Entry 5S64 (X-ray diffraction, 2.75 A resolution); this record covers chains A and B of the 6 polymer chains in the assembly.

Chain A:
Name: Tubulin alpha-1B chain
Source organism: Bos taurus
Reference sequence: P81947 (TBA1B_BOVIN); numbering as in UniProt (aligned over 1-451)
Sequence (451 residues; row label = number of the first residue in the row):
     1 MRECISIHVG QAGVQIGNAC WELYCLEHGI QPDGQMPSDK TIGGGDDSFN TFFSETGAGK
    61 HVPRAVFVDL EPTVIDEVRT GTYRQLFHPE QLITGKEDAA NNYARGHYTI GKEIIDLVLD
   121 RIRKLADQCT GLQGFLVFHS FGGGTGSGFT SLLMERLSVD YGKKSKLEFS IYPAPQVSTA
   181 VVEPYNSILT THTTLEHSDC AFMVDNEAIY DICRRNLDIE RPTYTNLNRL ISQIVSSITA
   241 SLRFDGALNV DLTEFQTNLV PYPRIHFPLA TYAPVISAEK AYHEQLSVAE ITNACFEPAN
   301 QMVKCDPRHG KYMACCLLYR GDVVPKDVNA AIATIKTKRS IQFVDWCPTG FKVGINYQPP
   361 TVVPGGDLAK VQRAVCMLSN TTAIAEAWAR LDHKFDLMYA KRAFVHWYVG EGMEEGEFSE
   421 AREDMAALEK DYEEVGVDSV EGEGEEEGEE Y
Not modelled in the structure: 439-451
Metal / ion sites: Ca2+: Asp39, Thr41, Gly44, Glu55
Ligand contacts: GTP (guanosine-5'-triphosphate): Val9, Gly10, Gln11, Ala12, Gln15, Ile16, Asp69, Asp98, Ala99, Ala100, Asn101, Ser140, Gly142, Gly143, Gly144, Thr145, Gly146, Ile171, Val177, Ser178, Glu183, Asn206, Tyr224, Leu227, Asn228, Ile231

Chain B:
Name: Tubulin beta-2B chain
Source organism: Bos taurus
Reference sequence: Q6B856 (TBB2B_BOVIN); the author numbering skips numbers that UniProt does not, so the offset changes along the chain: 1-42 = UniProt 1-42; 45-360 = UniProt 43-358; 369-455 = UniProt 359-445
Sequence (445 residues; each row starts with the number of its first residue; note: 10 numbers in that range are skipped by the numbering (no residue carries them; nothing is unmodelled there)):
     1 MREIVHIQAG QCGNQIGAKF WEVISDEHGI DPTGSYHGDS DL
    45 QLERINVYYN EATGNKYVPR AILVDLEPGT MDSVRSGPFG QIFRPDNFVF GQSGAGNNWA
   105 KGHYTEGAEL VDSVLDVVRK ESESCDCLQG FQLTHSLGGG TGSGMGTLLI SKIREEYPDR
   165 IMNTFSVMPS PKVSDTVVEP YNATLSVHQL VENTDETYCI DNEALYDICF RTLKLTTPTY
   225 GDLNHLVSAT MSGVTTCLRF PGQLNADLRK LAVNMVPFPR LHFFMPGFAP LTSRGSQQYR
   285 ALTVPELTQQ MFDSKNMMAA CDPRHGRYLT VAAIFRGRMS MKEVDEQMLN VQNKNSSYFV
   345 EWIPNNVKTA VCDIPP
   369 RGLKMSATFI GNSTAIQELF KRISEQFTAM FRRKAFLHWY TGEGMDEMEF TEAESNMNDL
   429 VSEYQQYQDA TADEQGEFEE EEGEDEA
Not modelled in the structure: 279-280, 438-455
Swiss-Prot annotation at these positions:
  - motif: Met1 to Ile4 (MREI motif)
  - binding site (GTP): Gln11, Glu71, Ser140, Gly144, Thr145, Gly146, Asn206, Asn228
  - binding site (Mg(2+)): Glu71
  - modified residue: Ser40 (Phosphoserine), Thr57 (Phosphothreonine), Lys60 (N6-acetyllysine), Ser174 (Phosphoserine), Thr287 (Phosphothreonine), Thr292 (Phosphothreonine), Arg320 (Omega-N-methylarginine), Glu448 (5-glutamyl polyglutamate)
  - cross-link (Glycyl lysine isopeptide (Lys-Gly)): Lys60 (interchain with G-Cter in ubiquitin), Lys326 (interchain with G-Cter in ubiquitin)
Metal / ion sites: Mg2+: Gln11 (together with GDP); Ca2+: Glu113 (shared with 1 residue of chain C)
Ligand contacts:
  - GDP (guanosine-5'-diphosphate): Gly10, Gln11, Cys12, Gln15, Ile16, Ala99, Asn101, Ser140, Gly142, Gly143, Gly144, Thr145, Gly146, Val171, Pro173, Val177, Asp179, Glu183, Asn206, Leu209, Tyr224, Leu227, Asn228
  - TVP ((2S)-1-acetyl-2-methyl-1,2,3,4-tetrahydroquinoline): Lys176, Val177, Ser178, Asp179, Pro222, Thr223, Tyr224, Leu227

Interface between chain A and chain B:
Contacting residue pairs - 48 pairs, chain A then chain B:
  Glu71(A) with Arg2(B), salt bridge
  Thr73(A) with Arg2(B)
  Lys96(A) with Asp130(B), salt bridge; Cys131(B)
  Glu97(A) with Arg164(B), salt bridge; Arg253(B), salt bridge
  Asp98(A) with Asp251(B); Lys254(B), salt bridge
  Ala100(A) with Arg253(B); Lys254(B); Val257(B)
  Asn101(A) with Lys254(B); Asn258(B)
  Arg105(A) with Arg253(B)
  Pro175(A) with Asn349(B)
  Ser178(A) with Lys352(B), hydrogen bond (backbone-side chain)
  Thr179(A) with Asn258(B); Lys352(B); Thr353(B)
  Ala180(A) with Asn258(B); Lys352(B)
  Val181(A) with Asn258(B), hydrogen bond (backbone-side chain); Ile347(B), hydrophobic
  Glu220(A) with Lys326(B)
  Arg221(A) with Asp329(B)
  Thr223(A) with Gln247(B)
  Tyr224(A) with Gln247(B)
  Lys394(A) with Pro348(B); Asn349(B)
  Leu397(A) with Glu345(B); Trp346(B)
  Met398(A) with Trp346(B); Pro348(B)
  Lys401(A) with Phe262(B); Trp346(B)
  Ala403(A) with Pro261(B); Phe262(B), hydrophobic
  Phe404(A) with Val257(B); Val260(B); Pro261(B), hydrogen bond (backbone-backbone); Ile347(B), hydrophobic
  His406(A) with Val260(B), hydrogen bond (side chain-backbone); Pro261(B), hydrogen bond (side chain-backbone); Phe262(B); Pro263(B)
  Trp407(A) with Ala256(B), hydrophobic; Val257(B), hydrophobic; Val260(B), hydrogen bond (side chain-backbone)
Interface residues without a listed pair, chain A (29 interface residues in all): Gln11, Val182, Tyr210, Arg402
Interface residues without a listed pair, chain B (30 interface residues in all): Asp199, Leu248, Asn249, Met259, Thr314, Met325

Summary:
The interface between chain A and chain B involves 29 residues on one side and 30 on the other; the contacts
include 6 hydrogen bonds and 5 salt bridges. Polar contacts include Glu71(A)-Arg2(B), Lys96(A)-Asp130(B) and
Glu97(A)-Arg164(B). Bound to chain A: GTP.
Chain A is Tubulin alpha-1B chain and chain B is Tubulin beta-2B chain, both from Bos taurus; the structure,
Tubulin-Z28870646-complex, was determined by X-ray diffraction, deposited together with 5S4L, 5S4M, 5S4N,
5S4O, 5S4P, 5S4Q and 52 further entries.
